PDB entry 9B8P | electron microscopy, 3.20 A resolution | chains D and H of the 17 polymer chains in the assembly

Chain D:
Protein: V-type proton ATPase subunit B, brain isoform
From: Rattus norvegicus
UniProt: P62815 (VATB2_RAT); numbering as in UniProt (aligned over 1-511)
Chain sequence (511 residues; each row starts with the number of its first residue):
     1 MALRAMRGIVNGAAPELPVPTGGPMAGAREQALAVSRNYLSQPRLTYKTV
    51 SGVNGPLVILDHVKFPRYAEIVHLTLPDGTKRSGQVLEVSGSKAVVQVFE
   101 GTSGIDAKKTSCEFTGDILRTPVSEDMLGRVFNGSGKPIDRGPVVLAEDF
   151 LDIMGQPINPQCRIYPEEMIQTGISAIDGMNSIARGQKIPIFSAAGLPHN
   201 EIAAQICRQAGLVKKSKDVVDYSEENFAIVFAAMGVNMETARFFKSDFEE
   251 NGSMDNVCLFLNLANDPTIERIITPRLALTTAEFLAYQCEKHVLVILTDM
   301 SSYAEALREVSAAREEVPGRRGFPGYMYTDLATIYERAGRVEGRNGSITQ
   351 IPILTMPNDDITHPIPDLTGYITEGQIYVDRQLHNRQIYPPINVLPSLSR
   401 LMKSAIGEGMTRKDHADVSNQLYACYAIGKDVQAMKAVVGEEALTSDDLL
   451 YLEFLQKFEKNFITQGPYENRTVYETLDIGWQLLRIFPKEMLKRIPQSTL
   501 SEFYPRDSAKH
Disordered / not traced: 1-38, 216-224, 507-511
Small-molecule neighbours: ADP (adenosine-5'-diphosphate): Leu398, Ser399, Arg400, Lys403
Swiss-Prot annotation at these positions:
  - binding site (ATP): Arg400

Chain H:
Protein: ATPase H+-transporting V1 subunit D
From: Rattus norvegicus
UniProt: Q6P503 (Q6P503_RAT); residue numbers follow UniProt; this construct covers 1-247
Chain sequence (247 residues; numbered 1 to 247; the number before each row is that of its first residue):
     1 MSGKDRIEIFPSRMAQTIMKARLKGAQTGRNLLKKKSDALTLRFRQILKK
    51 IIETKMLMGEVMREAAFSLAEAKFTAGDFSTTVIQNVNKAQVKIRAKKDN
   101 VAGVTLPVFEHYHEGTDSYELTGLARGGEQLAKLKRNYAKAVELLVELAS
   151 LQTSFVTLDEAIKITNRRVNAIEHVIIPRIERTLAYIITELDEREREEFY
   201 RLKKIQEKKKIIKEKSEKDLERRRAAGEVMEPANLLAEEKDEDLLFE
Disordered / not traced: 1-3, 115-129, 218-247

How chain D and chain H interact:
Residue-residue contacts (16; chain D residue first):
  Glu315(D) - Tyr200(H)
  Glu315(D) - Lys203(H)  salt bridge
  Glu315(D) - Lys204(H)
  Glu315(D) - Glu207(H)
  Val317(D) - Tyr200(H)
  Pro318(D) - Tyr200(H)
  Arg320(D) - Glu193(H)
  Arg321(D) - Glu193(H)  hydrogen bond (backbone-side chain)
  Arg321(D) - Arg196(H)
  Gly322(D) - Arg196(H)
  Ala437(D) - Asn170(H)
  Ala437(D) - His174(H)
  Val438(D) - Arg167(H)
  Val438(D) - Asn170(H)
  Val438(D) - Ala171(H)  hydrophobic
  Val438(D) - Val175(H)  hydrophobic
Other interface residues (no listed pair), chain D (11 interface residues in all): Glu316, Gly319, Glu442
Other interface residues (no listed pair), chain H (13 interface residues in all): Lys163, Thr189

Overview:
Chain D and chain H form an interface of 11 and 13 residues respectively; the contacts include 1 hydrogen bond
and 1 salt bridge. Polar pairs include Glu315(D)-Lys203(H) and Arg321(D)-Glu193(H). Chain D binds ADP. From
UniProt: ATP-binding residue Arg400(D) on chain D.
Chain D is V-type proton ATPase subunit B, brain isoform and chain H is ATPase H+-transporting V1 subunit D,
both from Rattus norvegicus; the structure, Synaptic Vesicle V-ATPase with synaptophysin and SidK, State 3,
V1, was determined by electron microscopy (same publication as 9B8Q).
